Entry 2HX4 (X-ray diffraction, 2.15 A resolution); this record covers chains A and B.

Chain A (and B):
Protein: Nitric-oxide synthase
From: Rattus norvegicus
Notes: EC 1.14.13.39; chain B of this document is another copy of the same molecule, construct and numbering; everything in this record applies to it too
Reference sequence: P29476 (NOS1_RAT); residues 297-718 here = UniProt positions 297-718
Amino-acid sequence (422 residues; numbered 297 to 718; the number before each row is that of its first residue):
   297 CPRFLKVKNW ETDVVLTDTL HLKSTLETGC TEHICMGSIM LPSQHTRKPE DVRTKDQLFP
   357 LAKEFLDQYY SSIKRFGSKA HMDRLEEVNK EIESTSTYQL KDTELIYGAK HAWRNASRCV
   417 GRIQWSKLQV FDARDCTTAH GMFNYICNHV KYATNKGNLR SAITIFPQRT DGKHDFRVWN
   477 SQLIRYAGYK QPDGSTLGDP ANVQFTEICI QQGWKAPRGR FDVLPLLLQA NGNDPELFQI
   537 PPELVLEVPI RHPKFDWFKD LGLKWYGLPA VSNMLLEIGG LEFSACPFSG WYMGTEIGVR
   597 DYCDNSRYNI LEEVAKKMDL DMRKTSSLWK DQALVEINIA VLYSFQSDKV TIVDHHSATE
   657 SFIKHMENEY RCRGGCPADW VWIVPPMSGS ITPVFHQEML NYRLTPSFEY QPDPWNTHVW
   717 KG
Not modelled in the structure: 297-298, 339-349, 717-718 (chain B: 297-298, 339-347)
Ion coordination: Zn2+: Cys326, Cys331 (shared with Cys326(B), Cys331(B) of chain B); heme Fe near Cys415 (its only coordinating residue here)
Residues lining bound ligands:
  - 4HX ((4R)-4-(hydroxy{n~5~-[imino(nitroamino)methyl]-L-ornithyl}amino)-L-prolinamide): Met336, Gln478, Pro565, Val567, Phe584, Ser585, Gly586, Trp587, Tyr588, Glu592, Trp678, Tyr706
  - tetrahydrobiopterin (H4B), molecule 1: Trp306, Trp676, Phe691, His692, Gln693, Glu694
  - tetrahydrobiopterin (H4B), molecule 2: Ser334, Ile335, Met336, Arg596, Val677, Trp678
  - heme (HEM): Trp409, Ala412, Arg414, Cys415, Val416, Gly417, Leu424, Ser457, Met570, Phe584, Ser585, Gly586, Trp587, Met589, Glu592, Val649, Trp678, Phe704, Tyr706
UniProt features mapped onto this chain:
  - binding site ((6R)-L-erythro-5,6,7,8-tetrahydrobiopterin): Ser334, Val677, Trp678, Phe691
  - binding site (heme b): Cys415, Tyr706
  - binding site (L-arginine): Gln478, Trp587, Tyr588, Glu592

How chain A and chain B interact:
Residue-residue contacts (126):
  Leu301(A) with Ile330(B), hydrophobic
  Trp306(A) with Met336(B), hydrophobic
  Glu307(A) with Asn601(B); Ser602(B), hydrogen bond (backbone-side chain)
  Ser320(A) with His329(B)
  Leu322(A) with His329(B)
  Glu323(A) with Glu328(B)
  Thr324(A) with Thr327(B), hydrogen bond (side chain-backbone); Glu328(B), hydrogen bond (backbone-backbone); His329(B); Ile330(B)
  Cys326(A) with Cys326(B), hydrophobic; Thr327(B); Glu328(B); Cys331(B), hydrophobic
  Thr327(A) with Thr324(B), hydrogen bond (backbone-side chain); Cys326(B); Glu328(B)
  Glu328(A) with Leu322(B); Glu323(B); Thr324(B), hydrogen bond (backbone-backbone); Cys326(B); Glu328(B)
  His329(A) with Ser320(B); Thr321(B); Leu322(B); Thr324(B); Tyr698(B)
  Ile330(A) with Leu301(B), hydrophobic; His317(B); Thr324(B); Leu696(B), hydrophobic; Asn697(B); Tyr698(B), hydrophobic
  Cys331(A) with Cys326(B), hydrophobic; Cys331(B), hydrophobic; Leu696(B); Asn697(B), hydrogen bond (backbone-backbone)
  Met332(A) with Leu301(B), hydrophobic; Leu696(B), hydrophobic
  Gly333(A) with Cys331(B)
  Ser334(A) with Trp676(B); Glu694(B); Met695(B), hydrogen bond (side chain-backbone)
  Ile335(A) with Glu694(B)
  Met336(A) with Trp306(B); Glu694(B), hydrogen bond (backbone-side chain)
  Leu337(A) with Trp306(B), hydrophobic
  Val595(A) with Ser686(B)
  Arg596(A) with Ser686(B); Phe691(B); His692(B)
  Asp600(A) with His692(B)
  Asn601(A) with Glu307(B), hydrogen bond
  Leu607(A) with Ile687(B), hydrophobic
  Lys620(A) with Gln642(B)
  Thr621(A) with Asp650(B), hydrogen bond
  Ser622(A) with Leu638(B); Gln642(B), hydrogen bond; Asp650(B)
  Ser623(A) with Ile635(B)
  Leu624(A) with Val631(B); Asn634(B); Ile635(B), hydrophobic; Leu638(B), hydrophobic; His651(B)
  Asp627(A) with Val631(B); His651(B), salt bridge; His652(B), salt bridge; Met683(B); Ser684(B), hydrogen bond
  Gln628(A) with Val631(B); Glu632(B), hydrogen bond; Ile635(B)
  Leu630(A) with Ile687(B), hydrophobic
  Val631(A) with Asp627(B); Gln628(B); Val631(B), hydrophobic
  Glu632(A) with Gln628(B), hydrogen bond
  Asn634(A) with Leu624(B)
  Ile635(A) with Ser623(B); Leu624(B), hydrophobic; Gln628(B)
  Leu638(A) with Ser622(B); Leu624(B), hydrophobic
  Gln642(A) with Ser622(B), hydrogen bond
  Asp650(A) with Thr621(B), hydrogen bond; Ser622(B)
  His651(A) with Leu624(B); Asp627(B), salt bridge
  His652(A) with Thr621(B); Leu624(B); Asp627(B), salt bridge
  Trp676(A) with Ser334(B); Val677(B), hydrophobic
  Val677(A) with Trp676(B), hydrophobic
  Pro682(A) with Ser684(B); Gly685(B), hydrogen bond (backbone-backbone); Ser686(B), hydrogen bond (backbone-backbone)
  Met683(A) with Asp627(B); Ser684(B)
  Ser684(A) with Asp627(B), hydrogen bond; Pro682(B); Met683(B); Ser684(B)
  Gly685(A) with Pro682(B), hydrogen bond (backbone-backbone)
  Ser686(A) with Val595(B); Arg596(B); Pro682(B), hydrogen bond (backbone-backbone)
  Ile687(A) with Leu607(B), hydrophobic; Lys626(B); Asp627(B); Leu630(B), hydrophobic
  Phe691(A) with Arg596(B)
  His692(A) with Arg596(B); Asp600(B), salt bridge
  Glu694(A) with Ser334(B); Ile335(B); Met336(B), hydrogen bond (side chain-backbone)
  Met695(A) with Ser334(B), hydrogen bond (backbone-side chain)
  Leu696(A) with Ile330(B), hydrophobic; Cys331(B); Met332(B), hydrophobic
  Asn697(A) with Ile330(B); Cys331(B), hydrogen bond (backbone-backbone)
  Tyr698(A) with His329(B)
Other interface residues (no listed pair), chain A (63 interface residues in all): Val303, His317, Thr321, Cys599, Ser602, Lys626, Ser653
Other interface residues (no listed pair), chain B (63 interface residues in all): Lys302, Val303, Gly325, Gly333, Leu337, Ser653

Summary:
The chain A/chain B interface involves 63 residues from each chain; the contacts include 24 hydrogen bonds and
5 salt bridges. Polar pairs include Asp627(A)-His651(B), Asp627(A)-His652(B) and His692(A)-Asp600(B). Ligands
of chain A: heme, tetrahydrobiopterin and compound 4HX.
Chain A and chain B are both Nitric-oxide synthase (Rattus norvegicus); the structure, Rat nNOS heme domain
complexed with 4-N-(Nw-nitro-L-argininyl)-trans-4-hydroxyamino-L-proline amide, was determined by X-ray
diffraction, deposited together with 2HX2 and 2HX3.
